PDB entry 8U3B | electron microscopy, 3.23 A resolution | chains D and 2 of the 11 polymer chains in the assembly

Chain D:
Protein: DNA-directed RNA polymerase subunit beta'
From: Escherichia coli
Notes: EC 2.7.7.6
Reference sequence: P0A8T7 (RPOC_ECOLI); residue numbers follow UniProt; this construct covers 1-1407
Sequence (1407 residues; each row starts with the number of its first residue):
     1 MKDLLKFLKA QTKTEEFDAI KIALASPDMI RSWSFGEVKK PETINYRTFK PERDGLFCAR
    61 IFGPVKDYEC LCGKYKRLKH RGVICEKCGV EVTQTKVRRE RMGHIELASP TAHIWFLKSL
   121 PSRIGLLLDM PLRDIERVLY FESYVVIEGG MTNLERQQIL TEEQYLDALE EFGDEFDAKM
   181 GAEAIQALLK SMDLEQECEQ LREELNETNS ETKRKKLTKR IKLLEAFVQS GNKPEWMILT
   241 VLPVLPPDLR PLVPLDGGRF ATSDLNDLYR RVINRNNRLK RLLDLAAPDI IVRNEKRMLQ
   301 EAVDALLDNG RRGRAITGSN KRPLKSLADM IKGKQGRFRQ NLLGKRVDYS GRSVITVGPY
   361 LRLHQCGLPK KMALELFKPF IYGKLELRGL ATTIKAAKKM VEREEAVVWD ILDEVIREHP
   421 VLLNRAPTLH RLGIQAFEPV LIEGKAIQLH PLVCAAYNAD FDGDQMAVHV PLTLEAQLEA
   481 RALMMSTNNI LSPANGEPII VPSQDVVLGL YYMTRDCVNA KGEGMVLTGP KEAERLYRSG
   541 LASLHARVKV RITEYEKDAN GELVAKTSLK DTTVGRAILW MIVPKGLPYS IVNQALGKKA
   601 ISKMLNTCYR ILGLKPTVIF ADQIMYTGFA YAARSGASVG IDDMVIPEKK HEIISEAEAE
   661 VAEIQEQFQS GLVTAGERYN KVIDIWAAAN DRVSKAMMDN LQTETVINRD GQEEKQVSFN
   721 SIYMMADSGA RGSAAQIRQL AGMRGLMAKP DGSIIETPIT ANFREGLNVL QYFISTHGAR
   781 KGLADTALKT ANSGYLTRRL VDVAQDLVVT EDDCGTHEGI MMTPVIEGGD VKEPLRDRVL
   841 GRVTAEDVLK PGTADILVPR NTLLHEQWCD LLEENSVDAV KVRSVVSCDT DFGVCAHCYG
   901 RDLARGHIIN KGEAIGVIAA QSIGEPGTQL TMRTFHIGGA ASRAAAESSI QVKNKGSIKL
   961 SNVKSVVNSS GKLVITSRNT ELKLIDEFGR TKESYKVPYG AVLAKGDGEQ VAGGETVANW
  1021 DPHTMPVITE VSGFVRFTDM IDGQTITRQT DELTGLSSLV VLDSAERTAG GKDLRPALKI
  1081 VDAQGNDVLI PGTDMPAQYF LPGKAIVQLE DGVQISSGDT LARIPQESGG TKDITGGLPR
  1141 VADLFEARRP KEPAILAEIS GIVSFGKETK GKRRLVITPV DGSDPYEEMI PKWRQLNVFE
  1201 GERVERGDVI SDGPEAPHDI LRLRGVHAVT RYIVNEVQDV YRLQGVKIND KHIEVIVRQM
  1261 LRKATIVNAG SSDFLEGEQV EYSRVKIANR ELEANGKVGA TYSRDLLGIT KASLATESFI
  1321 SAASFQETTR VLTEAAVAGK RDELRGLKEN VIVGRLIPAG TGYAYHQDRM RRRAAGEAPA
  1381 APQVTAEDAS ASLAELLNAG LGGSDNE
Disordered / not traced: 1-14, 933-944, 1128-1133, 1377-1407
Curated features (UniProtKB/Swiss-Prot):
  - binding site (Zn(2+)): Cys70, Cys72, Cys85, Cys88, Cys814, Cys888, Cys895, Cys898
  - binding site (Mg(2+)): Asp460, Asp462, Asp464
  - modified residue: Lys983 (N6-acetyllysine)
  - mutagenesis: Gln504 (Q504P: Resistant to antibiotics salinamide A and B), Asn690 (N690D: Resistant to antibiotics salinamide A and B), Met697 (M697V: Resistant to antibiotics salinamide A and B), Ala735 (A735T: Resistant to antibiotics salinamide A and B), Arg738 (R738C/H/P/S: Resistant to antibiotics salinamide A and B), Ala748 (A748E: Resistant to antibiotics salinamide A and B), Pro758 (P758S/T: Resistant to antibiotics salinamide A and B), Phe763 (F763C: Resistant to antibiotics salinamide A and B), Ser775 (S775A: Resistant to antibiotics salinamide A and B), Ala779 (A779T/V: Resistant to antibiotics salinamide A and B), Arg780 (R780C: Resistant to antibiotics salinamide A and B), Gly782 (G782A/C: Resistant to antibiotics salinamide A and B), 1 further mutagenesis entry in UniProt
Metal / ion sites: Zn2+ site 1: Cys70, Cys72, Cys85, Cys88; Mg2+: Asp460, Asp462 (shared with 1 residue of chain 3); Zn2+ site 2: Cys814, Cys888, Cys895, Cys898

Chain 2:
Molecule: 69-nt DNA strand
Sequence (69 nucleotides; numbered 1 to 69; the number before each row is that of its first residue):
     1 CCGCTGCCGC GAATTCCGTT TCAGGGTACG CCTGATAATT TGCATTTTAA ATACCATTTA
    61 TTGGTTACT

How chain D and chain 2 interact:
Pairs across the interface (17; chain D residue first):
  Ser210(D) - DC2(2)  base contact
  Leu255(D) - DT21(2)  base contact
  Arg259(D) - DT21(2)  hydrogen bond to the base
  Arg259(D) - DC22(2)  salt bridge to the phosphate
  Arg311(D) - DC10(2)  salt bridge to the phosphate
  Ser319(D) - DG24(2)  base contact
  Lys334(D) - DA13(2)  salt bridge to the phosphate
  Lys334(D) - DT14(2)  salt bridge to the phosphate
  Arg339(D) - DA12(2)  salt bridge to the phosphate
  Arg346(D) - DC16(2)  salt bridge to the phosphate
  Arg352(D) - DT15(2)  sugar contact
  Thr790(D) - DA13(2)  base contact
  Ala791(D) - DA13(2)  base contact
  Tyr795(D) - DA12(2)  sugar contact
  Gln1326(D) - DG11(2)  sugar contact
  Glu1327(D) - DC10(2)  phosphate contact
  Glu1327(D) - DG11(2)  phosphate contact
Also at the interface, not in a pair above, chain D (20 interface residues in all): Arg47, Ala426, Pro427, Gly794, Lys1172, Thr1329
Also at the interface, not in a pair above, chain 2 (13 interface residues in all): DG3, DA37

Summary:
20 residues of chain D and 13 residues of chain 2 are in contact; the contacts include 1 hydrogen bond and 6
salt bridges. Polar contacts include Arg259(D)-DT21(2), Arg259(D)-DC22(2) and Arg311(D)-DC10(2).
Here chain D is DNA-directed RNA polymerase subunit beta' (Escherichia coli) and chain 2 is a 69-nt DNA
strand. Entry 8U3B (Cryo-EM structure of E. coli NarL-transcription activation complex at 3.2A) was determined
by electron microscopy.
